Entry 8YMM (electron microscopy, 2.80 A resolution); this record covers chains A and B.

# Chain A (and B)
Name: Protein OSCA1
Source organism: Arabidopsis thaliana
Notes: chain B of this document is another copy of the same molecule, construct and numbering; everything in this record applies to it too
Reference sequence: Q9XEA1 (CSCL5_ARATH); residue numbers follow UniProt; this construct covers 1-772
Sequence (772 residues; row label = number of the first residue in the row):
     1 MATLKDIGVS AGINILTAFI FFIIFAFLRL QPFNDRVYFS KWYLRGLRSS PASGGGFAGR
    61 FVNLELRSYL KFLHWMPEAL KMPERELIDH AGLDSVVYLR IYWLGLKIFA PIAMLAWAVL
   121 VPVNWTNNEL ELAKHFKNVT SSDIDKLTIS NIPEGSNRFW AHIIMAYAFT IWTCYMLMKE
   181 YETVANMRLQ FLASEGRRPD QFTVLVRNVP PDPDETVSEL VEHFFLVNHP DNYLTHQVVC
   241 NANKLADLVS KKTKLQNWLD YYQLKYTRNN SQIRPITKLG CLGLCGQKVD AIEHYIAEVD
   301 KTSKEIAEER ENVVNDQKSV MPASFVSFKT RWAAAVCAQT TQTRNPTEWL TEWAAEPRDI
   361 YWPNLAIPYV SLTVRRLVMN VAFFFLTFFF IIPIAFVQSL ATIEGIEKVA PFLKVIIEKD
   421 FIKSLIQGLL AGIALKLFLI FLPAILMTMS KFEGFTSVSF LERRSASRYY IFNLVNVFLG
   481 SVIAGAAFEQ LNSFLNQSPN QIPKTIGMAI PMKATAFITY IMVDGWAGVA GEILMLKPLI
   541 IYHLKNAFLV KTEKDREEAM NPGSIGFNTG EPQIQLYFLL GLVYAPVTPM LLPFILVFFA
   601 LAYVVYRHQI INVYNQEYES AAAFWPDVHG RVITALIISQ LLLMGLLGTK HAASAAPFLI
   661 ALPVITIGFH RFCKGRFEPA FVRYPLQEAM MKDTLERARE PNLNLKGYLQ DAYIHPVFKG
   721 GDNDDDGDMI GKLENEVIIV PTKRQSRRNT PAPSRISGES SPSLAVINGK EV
Unresolved in the structure: 1, 125-158, 409-426, 718-772
Construct notes: engineered mutation A516 (Phe in Q9XEA1)
UniProt features mapped onto this chain:
  - region (Cytoplasmic region required for homodimerization): Q339 to R344, L686 to E688
  - glycosylation: N138 (N-linked (GlcNAc) asparagine)
  - mutagenesis: G59 (G59R: In osca1-1; defect in the perception of hyperosmolarity; when associated with D-507), N124 (N124Q: No effect on the molecular weight of OSCA1 when overexpressed in a heterologous system), N138 (N138Q: Decreases the molecular weight of OSCA1 when overexpressed in a heterologous system), Q339 (Q339A: Slightly prevents the formation of homodimer), T340 (T340A: Prevents the formation of homodimer), G507 (G507D: In osca1-1; defect in the perception of hyperosmolarity; when associated with R-59), E688 (E688A: Prevents the formation of homodimer)
What the authors report for this chain:
  - conformationally variable residues (helix shift): F389, P393, K436, P443, G480 to A487, P511
  - mutagenesis - F516A: decreased expression

# How chain A and chain B interact
Contacting residue pairs - 79 pairs, chain A then chain B:
  L189(A) - R344(B)
  F224(A) - Q687(B)
  V227(A) - M690(B)
  N228(A) - W332(B)  hydrogen bond (backbone-side chain)
  N228(A) - L686(B)
  N228(A) - Q687(B)
  H229(A) - W332(B)
  H229(A) - L686(B)
  W332(A) - N228(B)  hydrogen bond (side chain-backbone)
  W332(A) - H229(B)
  V336(A) - V336(B)  hydrophobic
  Q339(A) - Q339(B)
  Q339(A) - T340(B)  hydrogen bond
  Q339(A) - T341(B)
  Q339(A) - R683(B)  hydrogen bond (backbone-side chain)
  T340(A) - Q339(B)  hydrogen bond
  T340(A) - R683(B)
  T340(A) - L686(B)
  T341(A) - Q339(B)
  T341(A) - R683(B)
  T341(A) - P685(B)
  T341(A) - L686(B)  hydrogen bond (backbone-backbone)
  Q342(A) - L686(B)
  Q342(A) - Q687(B)  hydrogen bond (backbone-backbone)
  T343(A) - P685(B)
  T343(A) - Q687(B)  hydrogen bond
  R344(A) - L189(B)
  R344(A) - P685(B)
  R344(A) - E688(B)
  N345(A) - R676(B)  hydrogen bond
  P346(A) - G675(B)
  P346(A) - R676(B)
  P346(A) - P679(B)  hydrophobic
  T347(A) - G675(B)
  T347(A) - R676(B)
  Y369(A) - G675(B)
  L377(A) - V664(B)  hydrophobic
  F494(A) - P499(B)
  L495(A) - S498(B)  hydrogen bond (backbone-side chain)
  L495(A) - P499(B)
  L495(A) - N500(B)  hydrogen bond (backbone-backbone)
  N496(A) - S498(B)
  N496(A) - N500(B)
  Q497(A) - S498(B)
  Q497(A) - P499(B)
  S498(A) - L495(B)  hydrogen bond (side chain-backbone)
  S498(A) - N496(B)
  S498(A) - Q497(B)
  S498(A) - S498(B)
  P499(A) - F494(B)
  P499(A) - L495(B)
  P499(A) - Q497(B)
  N500(A) - L495(B)  hydrogen bond (backbone-backbone)
  N500(A) - N496(B)
  V664(A) - L377(B)  hydrophobic
  G675(A) - P346(B)
  G675(A) - T347(B)
  G675(A) - Y369(B)
  R676(A) - N345(B)  hydrogen bond
  R676(A) - P346(B)
  R676(A) - T347(B)
  P679(A) - P346(B)  hydrophobic
  R683(A) - Q339(B)  hydrogen bond (side chain-backbone)
  R683(A) - T340(B)
  R683(A) - T341(B)
  P685(A) - T341(B)
  P685(A) - T343(B)
  P685(A) - R344(B)
  L686(A) - N228(B)
  L686(A) - H229(B)
  L686(A) - T340(B)
  L686(A) - T341(B)  hydrogen bond (backbone-backbone)
  L686(A) - Q342(B)
  Q687(A) - F224(B)
  Q687(A) - N228(B)
  Q687(A) - Q342(B)  hydrogen bond (backbone-backbone)
  Q687(A) - T343(B)  hydrogen bond
  E688(A) - R344(B)
  M690(A) - V227(B)
Other interface residues (no listed pair), chain A (44 interface residues in all): P230, A335, V381, I502, R671, F672, F677, A680, Y684
Other interface residues (no listed pair), chain B (44 interface residues in all): P230, A335, V381, I502, R671, F672, F677, A680, Y684

# In short
Chain A and chain B each contribute 44 residues to their interface, with 18 hydrogen bonds. Polar pairs
include N228(A)-W332(B), Q339(A)-T340(B) and Q339(A)-R683(B). Curated annotation (UniProt) lists 7 mutagenesis
sites on chain A. The paper reports that F516A of chain A reduces expression; conformational variability at
F389(A), P393(A) and K436(A) among others.
Chain A and chain B are both Protein OSCA1 (Arabidopsis thaliana); the structure, OSCA1.1-F516A open, was
determined by electron microscopy, deposited together with 8YMN, 8YMO, 8YMP and 8YMQ.
